PDB entry 3MVD | X-ray diffraction, 2.90 A resolution | chains B and I of the 12 polymer chains in the assembly

== Chain B ==
Molecule: Histone H4
From: Xenopus laevis
UniProt: P62799 (H4_XENLA); residues 1-102 here correspond to UniProt positions 2-103 (UniProt number = residue number + 1)
Chain sequence (102 residues; each row starts with the number of its first residue):
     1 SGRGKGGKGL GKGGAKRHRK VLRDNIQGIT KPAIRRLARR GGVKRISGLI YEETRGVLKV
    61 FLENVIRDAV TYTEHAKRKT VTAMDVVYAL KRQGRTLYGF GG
Unresolved in the structure: 1-19, 102
Swiss-Prot annotation at these positions:
  - DNA-binding region: Lys16 to Lys20
  - modified residue: Ser1 (N-acetylserine), Arg3 (Asymmetric dimethylarginine), Lys5 (N6-(2-hydroxyisobutyryl)lysine), Lys8 (N6-(2-hydroxyisobutyryl)lysine), Lys12 (N6-(2-hydroxyisobutyryl)lysine), Lys16 (N6-(2-hydroxyisobutyryl)lysine), Lys20 (N6,N6,N6-trimethyllysine), Lys31 (N6-(2-hydroxyisobutyryl)lysine), Lys44 (N6-(2-hydroxyisobutyryl)lysine), Ser47 (Phosphoserine), Tyr51 (Phosphotyrosine), Lys59 (N6-(2-hydroxyisobutyryl)lysine), Lys77 (N6-(2-hydroxyisobutyryl)lysine), Lys79 (N6-(2-hydroxyisobutyryl)lysine), Tyr88 (Phosphotyrosine), Lys91 (N6-(2-hydroxyisobutyryl)lysine)
  - cross-link (Glycyl lysine isopeptide (Lys-Gly)): Lys31 (interchain with G-Cter in UFM1), Lys91 (interchain with G-Cter in ubiquitin)

== Chain I ==
Molecule: 147-nt DNA strand
Notes: fragment: 147 BP Widom 601 DNA FRAGMENT (+ strand)
Sequence (147 nucleotides; row label = number of the first residue in the row):
     1 ATCGAGAATC CCGGTGCCGA GGCCGCTCAA TTGGTCGTAG ACAGCTCTAG CACCGCTTAA
    61 ACGCACGTAC GCGCTGTCCC CCGCGTTTTA ACCGCCAAGG GGATTACTCC CTAGTCTCCA
   121 GGCACGTGTC AGATATATAC ATCCGAT
Unresolved in the structure: 1

== How chain B and chain I interact ==
Contacting residue pairs (12):
  Arg35(B) - DC82(I)  salt bridge to the phosphate
  Arg45(B) - DC81(I)  hydrogen bond to the sugar
  Arg45(B) - DC82(I)  phosphate contact
  Ile46(B) - DC81(I)  sugar contact
  Ile46(B) - DC82(I)  hydrogen bond to the phosphate
  Ser47(B) - DC81(I)  phosphate contact
  Gly48(B) - DC81(I)  hydrogen bond to the phosphate
  Arg78(B) - DG102(I)  phosphate contact
  Lys79(B) - DG101(I)  salt bridge to the phosphate
  Lys79(B) - DG102(I)  hydrogen bond to the phosphate
  Thr80(B) - DG101(I)  sugar contact
  Thr80(B) - DG102(I)  hydrogen bond to the phosphate
Also at the interface, not in a pair above, chain B (12 interface residues in all): Arg39, Lys44, Tyr51, Lys77
Also at the interface, not in a pair above, chain I (6 interface residues in all): DC80, DA103

== Summary ==
The interface between chain B and chain I involves 12 residues on one side and 6 on the other; the contacts
include 5 hydrogen bonds and 2 salt bridges. Polar contacts include Arg45(B)-DC81(I), Ile46(B)-DC82(I) and
Gly48(B)-DC81(I). From UniProt: a DNA-binding region on chain B.
Chain B is Histone H4 (Xenopus laevis) and chain I is a 147-nt DNA strand; the structure, Crystal structure of
the chromatin factor RCC1 in complex with the nucleosome core particle, was determined by X-ray diffraction.
